Entry 8T9Q (X-ray diffraction, 2.29 A resolution); this record covers chains A and C of the 3 polymer chains in the assembly.

== Chain A (and C) ==
Molecule: Tautomerase
Notes: chain C of this document is another copy of the same molecule, construct and numbering; everything in this record applies to it too
UniProtKB: chimeric construct of J2VT77, J3HY51: residues 1-65 from J2VT77 (J2VT77_9BURK) positions 2-66 (UniProt number = residue number + 1); residues 101-174 from J3HY51 positions 2-75 (UniProt number = residue number - 99)
Chain sequence (149 residues; row label = number of the first residue in the row; note: 25 numbers in that range are skipped by the numbering (no residue carries them; nothing is unmodelled there)):
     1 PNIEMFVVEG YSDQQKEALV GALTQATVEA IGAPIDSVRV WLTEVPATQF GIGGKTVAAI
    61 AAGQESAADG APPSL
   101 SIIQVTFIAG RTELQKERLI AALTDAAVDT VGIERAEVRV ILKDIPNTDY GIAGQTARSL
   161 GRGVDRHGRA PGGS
Not modelled in the structure: 61-64, 138-174 (chain C: 61-64, 151-174)
Sequence notes: linker (66-75)
From the paper describing this entry:
  - catalytic residues: Pro1
  - mutagenesis - P1A (112-fold), R39A (24-fold): decreased catalytic activity

== Chain A / chain C interface ==
Residue-residue contacts - 53 pairs, chain A then chain C:
  Phe6(A) - Glu4(C)
  Phe6(A) - Trp41(C)
  Thr48(A) - Asp13(C)
  Thr48(A) - Lys16(C)
  Gln49(A) - Lys16(C)
  Gln49(A) - Val40(C)
  Gln49(A) - Trp41(C)
  Gln49(A) - Leu42(C)  hydrogen bond (backbone-backbone)
  Gln49(A) - Glu44(C)
  Phe50(A) - Val40(C)
  Phe50(A) - Trp41(C)  hydrophobic
  Gly51(A) - Val20(C)
  Gly51(A) - Val38(C)
  Gly51(A) - Arg39(C)
  Gly51(A) - Val40(C)  hydrogen bond (backbone-backbone)
  Ile52(A) - Asp36(C)
  Ile52(A) - Val38(C)
  Ile52(A) - Arg39(C)
  Gly53(A) - Thr24(C)
  Gly53(A) - Ile35(C)  hydrogen bond (backbone-backbone)
  Gly53(A) - Val38(C)  hydrogen bond (backbone-backbone)
  Gly54(A) - Val20(C)
  Gly54(A) - Gly21(C)
  Gly54(A) - Thr24(C)
  Thr56(A) - Glu17(C)
  Glu65(A) - Arg39(C)  salt bridge
  Ser66(A) - Arg39(C)  hydrogen bond (backbone-side chain)
  Asp69(A) - Arg135(C)  salt bridge
  Ile103(A) - Val138(C)  hydrophobic
  Thr106(A) - Val138(C)
  Phe107(A) - Val138(C)
  Phe107(A) - Pro146(C)  hydrophobic
  Gly110(A) - Ile141(C)
  Arg111(A) - Asp144(C)  salt bridge
  Leu114(A) - Ile141(C)  hydrophobic
  Leu114(A) - Lys143(C)
  Leu114(A) - Asp144(C)
  Gln115(A) - Asp144(C)  hydrogen bond
  Asp125(A) - Lys143(C)
  Ala127(A) - Arg39(C)  hydrogen bond (backbone-side chain)
  Val128(A) - Arg39(C)
  Val128(A) - Lys143(C)  hydrogen bond (backbone-backbone)
  Asp129(A) - Arg39(C)  salt bridge
  Asp129(A) - Ile141(C)
  Asp129(A) - Leu142(C)
  Thr130(A) - Arg139(C)
  Thr130(A) - Val140(C)
  Thr130(A) - Ile141(C)  hydrogen bond (backbone-backbone)
  Val131(A) - Arg135(C)
  Val131(A) - Arg139(C)
  Gly132(A) - Arg139(C)  hydrogen bond (backbone-backbone)
  Ile133(A) - Arg135(C)
  Glu134(A) - Arg139(C)  salt bridge
Other interface residues (no listed pair), chain A (32 interface residues in all): Val45, Lys55, Ala67, Ala126
Other interface residues (no listed pair), chain C (26 interface residues in all): Asn2, Thr148

== Overview ==
32 residues of chain A and 26 residues of chain C are in contact, with 10 hydrogen bonds and 5 salt bridges.
Among the polar pairs are Glu65(A)-Arg39(C), Asp69(A)-Arg135(C) and Arg111(A)-Asp144(C). From the paper: the
catalytic residue Pro1(A); P1A and R39A of chain A reduce catalytic activity.
Both chains are Tautomerase. Entry 8T9Q (Crystal structure of fused YR, an asymmetric 4-OT trimer) was
determined by X-ray diffraction together with 8T9O and 8T9P from the same study.
